PDB entry 2ZK3 | X-ray diffraction, 2.58 A resolution | chains A and B

[Chain A (and B)]
Name: Peroxisome proliferator-activated receptor gamma
From: Homo sapiens
Notes: fragment: ligand binding domain; chain B of this document is another copy of the same molecule, construct and numbering; everything in this record applies to it too
Reference sequence: P37231 (PPARG_HUMAN); residues 195-476 here correspond to UniProt positions 223-504 (UniProt number = residue number + 28)
Amino-acid sequence (286 residues; row label = number of the first residue in the row):
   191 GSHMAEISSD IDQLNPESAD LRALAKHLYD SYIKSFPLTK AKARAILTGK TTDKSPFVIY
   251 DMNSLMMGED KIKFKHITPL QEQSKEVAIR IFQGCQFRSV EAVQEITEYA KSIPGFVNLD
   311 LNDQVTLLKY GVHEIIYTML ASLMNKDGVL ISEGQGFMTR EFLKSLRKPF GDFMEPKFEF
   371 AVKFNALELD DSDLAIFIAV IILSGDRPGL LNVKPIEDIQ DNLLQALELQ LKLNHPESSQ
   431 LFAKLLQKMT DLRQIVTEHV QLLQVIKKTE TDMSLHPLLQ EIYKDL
Not modelled in the structure: 191-202 (chain B: 191-206, 462-465, 474-476)
Construct notes: expression tag (191-194)
Small-molecule neighbours: 8-oxo-eicosatetraenoic acid (OCX; (5E,11E,14E)-8-oxoicosa-5,9,11,14-tetraenoic acid): Leu-228, His-266, Phe-282, Cys-285, Arg-288, Ser-289, His-323, Ile-326, Tyr-327, Leu-330, Leu-333, Val-339, Leu-340, Ile-341, Ser-342, Glu-343, Met-364, His-449, Leu-453, Leu-469, Tyr-473
UniProt features mapped onto this chain:
  - motif: Pro-467 to Asp-475 (9aaTAD)
  - binding site (rosiglitazone): Gln-286 to Ser-289, His-323, His-449, Tyr-473
  - cross-link: Lys-224 (Glycyl lysine isopeptide (Lys-Gly) (interchain with G-Cter in ubiquitin))

[How chain A and chain B interact]
Pairs across the interface (30):
  Asp-396(A) / Lys-373(B)
  Gln-410(A) / Gln-437(B)  hydrogen bond
  Asp-411(A) / Ser-429(B)  hydrogen bond
  Asp-411(A) / Gln-430(B)
  Leu-414(A) / Gln-430(B)
  Leu-414(A) / Ala-433(B)  hydrophobic
  Gln-415(A) / Ser-429(B)
  Gln-415(A) / Gln-430(B)
  Glu-418(A) / Glu-418(B)
  Glu-418(A) / Gln-430(B)
  Ser-429(A) / Asp-411(B)  hydrogen bond
  Ser-429(A) / Gln-415(B)
  Gln-430(A) / Asp-411(B)
  Gln-430(A) / Leu-414(B)
  Gln-430(A) / Gln-415(B)
  Gln-430(A) / Glu-418(B)
  Gln-430(A) / Phe-432(B)
  Phe-432(A) / Gln-430(B)
  Ala-433(A) / Phe-432(B)  hydrophobic
  Ala-433(A) / Leu-436(B)  hydrophobic
  Leu-436(A) / Ala-433(B)  hydrophobic
  Leu-436(A) / Leu-436(B)  hydrophobic
  Gln-437(A) / Gln-410(B)
  Gln-437(A) / Leu-414(B)
  Gln-437(A) / Met-439(B)
  Met-439(A) / Gln-437(B)
  Thr-440(A) / Thr-440(B)
  Arg-443(A) / Thr-440(B)
  Arg-443(A) / Gln-444(B)  hydrogen bond
  Gln-444(A) / Thr-447(B)
Interface residues without a listed pair, chain A (18 interface residues in all): Val-390, Lys-434
Interface residues without a listed pair, chain B (18 interface residues in all): Glu-407, Arg-443

[In short]
Chain A and chain B each contribute 18 residues to their interface, with 4 hydrogen bonds. Polar pairs include
Gln-410(A)/Gln-437(B), Asp-411(A)/Ser-429(B) and Arg-443(A)/Gln-444(B). Ligands of chain A:
8-oxo-eicosatetraenoic acid. UniProt lists 7 rosiglitazone-binding residues on chain A.
Both chains are Peroxisome proliferator-activated receptor gamma (Homo sapiens). Entry 2ZK3 (Human peroxisome
proliferator-activated receptor gamma ligand binding domain complexed with 8-oxo-eicosatetraenoic acid) was
determined by X-ray diffraction (same publication as 2ZK0, 2ZK1, 2ZK2, 2ZK4 and 2ZK5).
